Entry 5CW6 (X-ray diffraction, 3.19 A resolution); this record covers chain A.

Chain A:
Protein: DrBRCC36
Organism: Danio rerio
Chain sequence (262 residues; each row starts with the number of its first residue; numbers below 1 keep their minus sign (Gly-1 is residue -1)):
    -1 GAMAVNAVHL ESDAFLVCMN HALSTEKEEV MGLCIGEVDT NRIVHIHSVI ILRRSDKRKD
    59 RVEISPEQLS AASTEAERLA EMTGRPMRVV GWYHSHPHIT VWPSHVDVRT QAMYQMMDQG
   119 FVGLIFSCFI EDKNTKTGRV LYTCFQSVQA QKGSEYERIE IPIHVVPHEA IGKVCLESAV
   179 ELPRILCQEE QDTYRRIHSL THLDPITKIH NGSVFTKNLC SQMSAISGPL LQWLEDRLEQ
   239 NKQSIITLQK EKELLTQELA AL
Not modelled in the structure: -1 to 0, 25-26, 52-58, 147-150, 165-260
Reported in the primary citation:
  - conformationally variable residues (loop rearrangement): Glu27
  - catalytic residues: Glu27

Overview:
From the paper: the catalytic residue Glu27; conformational variability at Glu27.
Chain A is DrBRCC36 (Danio rerio); the structure, Structure of metal dependent enzyme DrBRCC36, was determined
by X-ray diffraction (same publication as 5CW3, 5CW4 and 5CW5).
